8EC0 - chains K and W of the 30 polymer chains in the assembly; structure by electron microscopy, 3.30 A resolution.

== Chain K ==
Protein: Cytochrome c oxidase subunit 1
Source organism: Saccharomyces cerevisiae
Notes: EC 7.1.1.9
UniProt: P00401 (COX1_YEAST); residue numbers follow UniProt; this construct covers 1-534
Chain sequence (534 residues; numbered 1 to 534; the number before each row is that of its first residue):
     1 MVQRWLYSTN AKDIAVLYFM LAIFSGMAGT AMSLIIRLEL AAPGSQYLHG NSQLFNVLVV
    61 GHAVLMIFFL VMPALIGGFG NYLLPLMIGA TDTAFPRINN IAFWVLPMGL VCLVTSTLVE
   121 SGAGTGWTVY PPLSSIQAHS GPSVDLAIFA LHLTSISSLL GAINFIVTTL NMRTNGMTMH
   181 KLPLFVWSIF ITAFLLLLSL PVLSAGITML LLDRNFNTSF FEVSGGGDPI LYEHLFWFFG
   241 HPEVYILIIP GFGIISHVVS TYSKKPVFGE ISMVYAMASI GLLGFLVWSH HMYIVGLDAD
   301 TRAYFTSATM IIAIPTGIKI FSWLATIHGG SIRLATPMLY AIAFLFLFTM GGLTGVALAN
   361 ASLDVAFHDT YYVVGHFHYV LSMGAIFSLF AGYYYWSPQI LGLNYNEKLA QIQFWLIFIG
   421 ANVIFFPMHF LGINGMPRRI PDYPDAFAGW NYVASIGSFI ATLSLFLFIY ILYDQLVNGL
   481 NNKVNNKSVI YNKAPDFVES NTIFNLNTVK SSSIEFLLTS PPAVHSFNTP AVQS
Metal / ion sites: heme a Fe site 1: H62, H378; Cu ion: H241, V287, H290; heme a Fe site 2 near H376 (its only coordinating residue here)
Ligand contacts:
  - heme a (HEA), molecule 1: F19, I23, G26, M27, T30, I36, R37, L40, F55, V59, V60, H62, A63, M66, I67, L70, V71, G126, W127, F377, H378, L381, S382, I386, L389, F390, Y393, R439, L465
  - heme a (HEA), molecule 2: W127, W237, V244, I248, H290, H291, T309, A313, I314, T316, G317, I320, F348, T349, G352, L353, G355, V356, L358, A359, D364, H368, D369, V373, H376, F377, V380, L381
  - phosphatidylglycerol (PGT; (1S)-2-{[{[(2R)-2,3-dihydroxypropyl]oxy}(hydroxy)phosphoryl]oxy}-1-[(palmitoyloxy)methyl]ethyl stearate): L463, F466, L467
UniProt features mapped onto this chain:
  - binding site (Ca(2+)): E39, A42, G44, P441
  - binding site (Fe(II)-heme a): H62, H378
  - binding site (Cu cation): H241, H290, H291
  - binding site (O2): Y245
  - binding site (Mg(2+)): H368, D369
  - binding site (heme a3): H376
  - cross-link: H241 to Y245 (1'-histidyl-3'-tyrosine (His-Tyr))
Reported in the primary citation:
  - binding site for phosphatidylglycerol: K408

== Chain W ==
Protein: Cytochrome c oxidase subunit 5A, mitochondrial
Source organism: Saccharomyces cerevisiae
UniProt: P00424 (COX5A_YEAST); residue numbers follow UniProt; this construct covers 1-153
Chain sequence (153 residues; numbered 1 to 153; the number before each row is that of its first residue):
     1 MLRNTFTRAG GLSRITSVRF AQTHALSNAA VMDLQSRWEN MPSTEQQDIV SKLSERQKLP
    61 WAQLTEPEKQ AVWYISYGEW GPRRPVLNKG DSSFIAKGVA AGLLFSVGLF AVVRMAGGQD
   121 AKTMNKEWQL KSDEYLKSKN ANPWGGYSQV QSK
Not modelled in the structure: 1-20
Ligand contacts:
  - 1,2-diacyl-sn-glycero-3-phoshocholine (PCF): A111, R114, M115, G118, Q119, K153
  - phosphatidylglycerol (PGT; (1S)-2-{[{[(2R)-2,3-dihydroxypropyl]oxy}(hydroxy)phosphoryl]oxy}-1-[(palmitoyloxy)methyl]ethyl stearate), molecule 1: S93, F94, K97, A101, L104, F105
  - phosphatidylglycerol (PGT), molecule 2: F94, G98, A101, G102, F105, L109
Reported in the primary citation:
  - binding site for phosphatidylglycerol: K97

== Interface between chain K and chain W ==
Residue-residue contacts - 40 pairs, chain K then chain W:
  S45(K) with D120(W)
  Q46(K) with R114(W); D120(W)
  Y47(K) with V113(W), hydrogen bond (side chain-backbone); G117(W)
  R333(K) with V86(W)
  L334(K) with V86(W); L87(W), hydrophobic
  E407(K) with V86(W)
  K408(K) with D91(W); F94(W); I95(W)
  Q411(K) with I95(W)
  I412(K) with I95(W), hydrophobic
  W415(K) with I95(W); V99(W), hydrophobic
  L416(K) with V99(W), hydrophobic
  I419(K) with L103(W), hydrophobic
  D445(K) with Q129(W); Q151(W)
  F459(K) with S106(W); L109(W), hydrophobic
  I460(K) with L103(W), hydrophobic
  L463(K) with G102(W); S106(W)
  N486(K) with N88(W)
  V489(K) with V86(W), hydrophobic
  P495(K) with R83(W)
  D496(K) with R83(W)
  F497(K) with Y77(W)
  S500(K) with S76(W)
  N501(K) with I75(W); S76(W), hydrogen bond (backbone-backbone); Y77(W); G78(W), hydrogen bond (side chain-backbone); W80(W), hydrogen bond; P82(W); R83(W)
  F504(K) with P82(W), hydrophobic
  N505(K) with P82(W)
Also at the interface, not in a pair above, chain K (30 interface residues in all): A446, A448, I456, Y491, E499
Also at the interface, not in a pair above, chain W (29 interface residues in all): Y74, R84, P85, F105, F110

== Summary ==
The interface between chain K and chain W involves 30 residues on one side and 29 on the other; the contacts
include 4 hydrogen bonds. Among the polar pairs are Y47(K)-V113(W), N501(K)-G78(W) and N501(K)-W80(W). One
phosphatidylglycerol molecule is bound between chain K and chain W. The paper reports a binding site for
phosphatidylglycerol at K408(K) and K97(W).
Chain K is Cytochrome c oxidase subunit 1 and chain W is Cytochrome c oxidase subunit 5A, mitochondrial, both
from Saccharomyces cerevisiae; the structure, III2IV respiratory supercomplex from Saccharomyces cerevisiae
cardiolipin-lacking mutant, was determined by electron microscopy (same publication as 8E7S).
